Entry 7LCH (electron microscopy, 2.35 A resolution); this record covers chains C and F of the 6 polymer chains in the assembly.

# Chain C
Name: Envelope protein E
Source organism: Usutu virus
Reference sequence: Q5WPU4 (Q5WPU4_USUV); residues 1-500 here correspond to UniProt positions 294-793 (UniProt number = residue number + 293)
Amino-acid sequence (500 residues; each row starts with the number of its first residue):
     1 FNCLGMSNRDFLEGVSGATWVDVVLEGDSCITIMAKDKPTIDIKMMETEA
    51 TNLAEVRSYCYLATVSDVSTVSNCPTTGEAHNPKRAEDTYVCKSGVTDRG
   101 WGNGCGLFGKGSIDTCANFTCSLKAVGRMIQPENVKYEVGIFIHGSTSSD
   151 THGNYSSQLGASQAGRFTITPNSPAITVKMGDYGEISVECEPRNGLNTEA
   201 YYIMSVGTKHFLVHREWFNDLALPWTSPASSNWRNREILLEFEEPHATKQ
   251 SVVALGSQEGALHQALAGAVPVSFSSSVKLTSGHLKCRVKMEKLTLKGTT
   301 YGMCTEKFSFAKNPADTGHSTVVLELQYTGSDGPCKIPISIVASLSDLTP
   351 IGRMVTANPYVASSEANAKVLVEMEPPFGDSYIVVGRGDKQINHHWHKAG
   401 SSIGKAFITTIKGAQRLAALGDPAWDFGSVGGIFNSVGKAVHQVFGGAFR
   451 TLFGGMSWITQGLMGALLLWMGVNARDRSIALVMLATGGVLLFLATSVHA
Not modelled in the structure: 14-17, 500
Cystine bridges: Cys3-Cys30, Cys60-Cys121, Cys92-Cys116, Cys190-Cys287, Cys304-Cys335
Glycans and other covalent adducts: N-acetylglucosamine (NAG) linked to Asn118, Asn154

# Chain F
Name: Membrane protein M
Source organism: Usutu virus
Reference sequence: A0A0H3U5P6 (A0A0H3U5P6_USUV); residues 1-75 here correspond to UniProt positions 219-293 (UniProt number = residue number + 218)
Amino-acid sequence (75 residues; row label = number of the first residue in the row):
     1 SIAVQTHGESMLANKKDAWLDSTKASRYLMKTENWIIRNPGYAFVAVLLG
    51 WMLGSNNGQRVVFVVLLLLVAPAYS

# How chain C and chain F interact
Residue-residue contacts (30):
  Glu216(C) with Arg38(F)
  Asp220(C) with Asn34(F); Arg38(F), salt bridge
  Ala222(C) with Met30(F), hydrophobic
  Glu241(C) with Trp19(F); Leu20(F)
  Glu243(C) with Trp19(F)
  Glu244(C) with Lys16(F); Asp17(F)
  Val253(C) with Trp19(F), hydrophobic
  Leu255(C) with Trp19(F), hydrophobic
  Gln264(C) with Ser1(F)
  Thr451(C) with Gly41(F)
  Leu452(C) with Tyr42(F)
  Gly455(C) with Trp35(F), hydrogen bond (backbone-side chain); Asn39(F), hydrogen bond (backbone-side chain); Ser75(F), hydrogen bond (backbone-side chain)
  Met456(C) with Ser75(F)
  Ser457(C) with Tyr74(F), hydrogen bond (side chain-backbone); Ser75(F)
  Ile459(C) with Tyr74(F)
  Thr460(C) with Ala71(F)
  Met464(C) with Tyr42(F); Leu49(F), hydrophobic; Leu67(F), hydrophobic
  Leu467(C) with Leu49(F), hydrophobic; Leu53(F), hydrophobic
  Leu468(C) with Leu49(F), hydrophobic
  Met471(C) with Met52(F), hydrophobic; Leu53(F), hydrophobic
Interface residues without a listed pair, chain C (25 interface residues in all): Asn219, Phe453, Gly454, Ile480, Met484
Interface residues without a listed pair, chain F (20 interface residues in all): Val45

# Summary
25 residues of chain C face 20 of chain F across their interface, with 4 hydrogen bonds and 1 salt bridge.
Among the polar pairs are Asp220(C)-Arg38(F), Gly455(C)-Trp35(F) and Gly455(C)-Asn39(F).
Here chain C is Envelope protein E and chain F is Membrane protein M, both from Usutu virus. Entry 7LCH (The
mature Usutu SAAR-1776, Model B) was determined by electron microscopy together with 7LCG from the same study.
